Entry 7QN6 (electron microscopy, 2.90 A resolution); this record covers chains A and K of the 8 polymer chains in the assembly.

== Chain A ==
Molecule: Gamma-aminobutyric acid receptor subunit beta-3
Organism: Homo sapiens
Reference sequence: P28472 (GBRB3_HUMAN); residues -24 to 448 here correspond to UniProt positions 1-473 (UniProt number = residue number + 25)
Amino-acid sequence (473 residues; numbered -24 to 448; the number before each row is that of its first residue; numbers below 1 keep their minus sign (Met-24 is residue -24)):
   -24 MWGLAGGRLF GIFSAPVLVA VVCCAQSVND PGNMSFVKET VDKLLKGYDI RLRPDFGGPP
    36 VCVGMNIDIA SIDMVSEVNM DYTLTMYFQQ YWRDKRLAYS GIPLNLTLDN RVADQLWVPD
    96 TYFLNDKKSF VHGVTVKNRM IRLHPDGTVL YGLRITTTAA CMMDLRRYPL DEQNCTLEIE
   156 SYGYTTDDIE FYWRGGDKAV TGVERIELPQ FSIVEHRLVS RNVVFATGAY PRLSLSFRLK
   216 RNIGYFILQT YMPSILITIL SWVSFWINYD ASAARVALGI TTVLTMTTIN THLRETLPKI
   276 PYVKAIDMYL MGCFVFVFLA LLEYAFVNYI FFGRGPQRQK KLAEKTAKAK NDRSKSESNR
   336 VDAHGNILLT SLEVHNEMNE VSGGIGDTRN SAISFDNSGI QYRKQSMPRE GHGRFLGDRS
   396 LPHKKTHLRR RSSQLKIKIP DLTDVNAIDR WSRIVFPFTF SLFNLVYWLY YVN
Not modelled in the structure: -24 to 6, 308-421, 448
Disulfide bonds: Cys136-Cys150
Glycans and other covalent adducts: N-acetylglucosamine (NAG) linked to Asn80; glycan linked to Asn149
UniProt features mapped onto this chain:
  - binding site (benzamidine): Asp95 to Tyr97, Glu155 to Tyr157, Phe200
  - binding site (4-aminobutanoate): Tyr97, Glu155, Tyr157, Thr202
  - binding site (histamine): Tyr97, Ser156, Tyr157, Thr202
  - glycosylation (N-linked (GlcNAc...) asparagine): Asn8, Asn80, Asn149

== Chain K ==
Molecule: Nanobody Nb25
Organism: Lama glama
Notes: antibody fragment or engineered binder
Amino-acid sequence (121 residues; each row starts with the number of its first residue; note: 389 numbers in that range are skipped by the numbering (no residue carries them; nothing is unmodelled there)):
     1 QVQLVESGGG LVQ
   403 GSLRLSCAAS GHTFNYPIMG WFRQAPGKER EFVGAISWSG GSTSYADSVK DRFTISRDNA
   463 KNTVYLEMNN LKPEDTAVYY CAAKGRYSGG LYYPTNYDYW GQGTQVTV
Disulfide bonds: Cys409-Cys483

== Interface between chain A and chain K ==
Residue-residue contacts (9):
  Lys173(A) - Tyr447(K)
  Lys173(A) - Asp449(K)  salt bridge
  Glu179(A) - Ile420(K)
  Glu179(A) - Leu493(K)
  Arg180(A) - Gly491(K)  hydrogen bond (side chain-backbone)
  Arg180(A) - Gly492(K)
  Glu182(A) - Pro419(K)
  Glu182(A) - Arg488(K)  salt bridge
  Ile188(A) - Ser444(K)  hydrogen bond (backbone-side chain)
Other interface residues (no listed pair), chain A (7 interface residues in all): Thr176, Ser187
Other interface residues (no listed pair), chain K (13 interface residues in all): Ser439, Gly442, Lys452, Tyr494

== In short ==
Chain A and chain K form an interface of 7 and 13 residues respectively; the contacts include 2 hydrogen bonds
and 2 salt bridges. Polar pairs include Lys173(A)-Asp449(K), Glu182(A)-Arg488(K) and Arg180(A)-Gly491(K).
N-acetylglucosamine is covalently linked to Asn80(A).
Here chain A is Gamma-aminobutyric acid receptor subunit beta-3 (Homo sapiens) and chain K is Nanobody Nb25
(Lama glama). Entry 7QN6 (Cryo-EM structure of human full-length beta3delta GABA(A)R in complex with nanobody
Nb25) was determined by electron microscopy, deposited together with 7QN5, 7QN7, 7QN8, 7QN9, 7QNA, 7QNB and 3
further entries.
